Entry 3CKA (X-ray diffraction, 1.65 A resolution); this record covers chains A and B.

Chain A (and B):
Name: Outer surface protein A
Source organism: Borreliella burgdorferi
Notes: chain B of this document is another copy of the same molecule, construct and numbering; everything in this record applies to it too
UniProt: chimeric construct of D2Y4L7, Q45040: residues 27-141 from D2Y4L7 (D2Y4L7_BORBG) positions 27-141 (same numbers); residues 211-342 from Q45040 positions 142-273 (UniProt number = residue number - 69)
Amino-acid sequence (320 residues; row label = number of the first residue in the row):
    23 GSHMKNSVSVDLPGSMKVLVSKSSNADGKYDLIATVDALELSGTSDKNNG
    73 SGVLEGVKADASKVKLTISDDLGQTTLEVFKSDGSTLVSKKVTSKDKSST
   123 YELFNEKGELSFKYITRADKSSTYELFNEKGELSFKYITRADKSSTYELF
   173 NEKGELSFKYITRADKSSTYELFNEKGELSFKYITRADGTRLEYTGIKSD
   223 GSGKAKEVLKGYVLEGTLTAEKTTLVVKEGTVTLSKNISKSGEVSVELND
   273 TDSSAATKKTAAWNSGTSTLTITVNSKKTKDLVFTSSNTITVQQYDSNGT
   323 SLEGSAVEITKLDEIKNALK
Unresolved in the structure: 23-27 (chain B: 23-26)
Differences from the reference sequence: expression tag (23-26); engineered mutation Ser37 (Glu in D2Y4L7), Ser45 (Glu in D2Y4L7), Ser46 (Lys in D2Y4L7), Ala48 (Lys in D2Y4L7), Ala60 (Lys in D2Y4L7), Ser64 (Lys in D2Y4L7), Ala83 (Lys in D2Y4L7), Ser104 (Glu in D2Y4L7), Ser107 (Lys in D2Y4L7), Tyr123 (Glu in D2Y4L7), Leu125 (Lys in D2Y4L7), Leu132 (Val in D2Y4L7), Phe134 (Glu in D2Y4L7), Tyr136 (Ile in D2Y4L7), Ser308 (Lys239 in Q45040), Ser309 (Glu240 in Q45040), Ser323 (Lys254 in Q45040)

How chain A and chain B interact:
Contacting residue pairs (43; chain A residue first):
  Asp59(A) - Val235(B)
  Asp59(A) - Glu237(B)
  Ala60(A) - Leu334(B)  hydrophobic
  Tyr123(A) - Phe203(B)
  Tyr123(A) - Glu215(B)  hydrogen bond
  Leu125(A) - Leu194(B)  hydrophobic
  Leu125(A) - Phe203(B)  hydrophobic
  Ser133(A) - Leu194(B)
  Phe134(A) - Tyr192(B)
  Phe134(A) - Leu194(B)  hydrophobic
  Phe134(A) - Phe203(B)  hydrophobic
  Tyr146(A) - Phe180(B)
  Tyr146(A) - Tyr192(B)  hydrogen bond
  Leu148(A) - Leu171(B)  hydrophobic
  Glu151(A) - Glu197(B)
  Phe157(A) - Phe157(B)  hydrophobic
  Phe157(A) - Leu171(B)  hydrophobic
  Phe157(A) - Phe180(B)  hydrophobic
  Tyr169(A) - Tyr169(B)
  Leu171(A) - Asn150(B)
  Leu171(A) - Ser156(B)
  Asn173(A) - Glu151(B)
  Ser179(A) - Glu151(B)
  Phe180(A) - Leu148(B)  hydrophobic
  Phe180(A) - Phe149(B)
  Phe180(A) - Phe157(B)  hydrophobic
  Tyr192(A) - Leu148(B)
  Leu194(A) - Ser133(B)
  Phe195(A) - Glu151(B)
  Asn196(A) - Glu151(B)
  Glu197(A) - Lys129(B)  salt bridge
  Glu197(A) - Glu151(B)
  Glu197(A) - Lys152(B)  salt bridge
  Phe203(A) - Phe126(B)
  Phe203(A) - Asn127(B)
  Phe203(A) - Glu128(B)
  Tyr205(A) - Leu125(B)
  Gly218(A) - Glu128(B)
  Lys226(A) - Asp82(B)
  Lys228(A) - Asp59(B)  salt bridge
  Val235(A) - Asp59(B)
  Glu237(A) - Lys80(B)  salt bridge
  Leu334(A) - Ala60(B)  hydrophobic
Other interface residues (no listed pair), chain A (32 interface residues in all): Lys80, Asp82, Glu128, Ser156
Other interface residues (no listed pair), chain B (32 interface residues in all): Gly218, Lys226, Lys228, Lys338

Summary:
Chain A and chain B each contribute 32 residues to their interface, with 2 hydrogen bonds and 4 salt bridges.
Polar contacts include Glu197(A)-Lys129(B), Glu197(A)-Lys152(B) and Lys228(A)-Asp59(B).
Both chains are Outer surface protein A (Borreliella burgdorferi). Entry 3CKA (The crystal structure of OspA
mutant) was determined by X-ray diffraction together with 3EEX from the same study.
